PDB entry 7S0W | X-ray diffraction, 2.50 A resolution | chain A

# Chain A
Name: Phosphoglucomutase-1
From: Homo sapiens
Notes: EC 5.4.2.2
Reference sequence: P36871 (PGM1_HUMAN); numbering as in UniProt (aligned over 1-562)
Chain sequence (585 residues; numbered -22 to 562; the number before each row is that of its first residue; numbers below 1 keep their minus sign (Met-22 is residue -22)):
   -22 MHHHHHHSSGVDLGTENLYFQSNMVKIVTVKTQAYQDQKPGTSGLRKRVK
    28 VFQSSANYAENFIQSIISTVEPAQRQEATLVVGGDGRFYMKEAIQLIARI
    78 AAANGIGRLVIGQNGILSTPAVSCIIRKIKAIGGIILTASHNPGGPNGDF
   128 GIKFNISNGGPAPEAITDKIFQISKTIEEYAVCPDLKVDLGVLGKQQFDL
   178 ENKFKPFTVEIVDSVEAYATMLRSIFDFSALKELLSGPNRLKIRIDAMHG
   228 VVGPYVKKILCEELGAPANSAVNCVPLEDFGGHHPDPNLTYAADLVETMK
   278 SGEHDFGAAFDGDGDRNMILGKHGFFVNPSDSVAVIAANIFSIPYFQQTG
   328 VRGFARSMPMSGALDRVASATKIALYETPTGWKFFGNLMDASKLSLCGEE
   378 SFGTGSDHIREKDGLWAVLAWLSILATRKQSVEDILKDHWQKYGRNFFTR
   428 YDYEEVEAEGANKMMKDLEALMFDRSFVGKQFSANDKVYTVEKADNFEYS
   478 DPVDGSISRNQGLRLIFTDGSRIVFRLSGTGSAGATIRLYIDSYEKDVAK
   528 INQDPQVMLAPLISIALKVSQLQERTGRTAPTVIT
Disordered / not traced: -22 to 0, 506-510
Construct notes: initiating methionine (-22); expression tag (-21 to 0); engineered mutation Met337 (Thr in P36871)
Bound ions: Co2+: Ser117, Asp288, Asp290, Asp292
UniProt features mapped onto this chain:
  - active site: Ser117 (Phosphoserine intermediate)
  - binding site (alpha-D-glucose 1,6-bisphosphate): Arg23, Ser117, Asp292, Arg293, Thr357, Glu376, Ser378, Lys389
  - binding site (Mg(2+)): Ser117, Asp288, Asp290, Asp292
  - modified residue: Met1 (N-acetylmethionine), Lys16 (N6-acetyllysine), Thr115 (Phosphothreonine), Ser117 (Phosphoserine), Ser134 (Phosphoserine), Thr185 (Phosphothreonine), Ser201 (Phosphoserine), Ser206 (Phosphoserine), Ser213 (Phosphoserine), Lys349 (N6-acetyllysine), Tyr353 (Phosphotyrosine), Ser369 (Phosphoserine), Ser378 (Phosphoserine), Lys419 (N6-succinyllysine), Thr467 (Phosphothreonine), Ser477 (Phosphoserine), Ser485 (Phosphoserine), Ser505 (Phosphoserine), Thr507 (Phosphothreonine), Ser509 (Phosphoserine) and 1 more in UniProt
  - natural variant: Thr19 (T19A: In CDG1T), Asn38 (N38Y: In CDG1T), Gln41 (Q41R: In CDG1T), Asp62 (D62H: In CDG1T), Lys68 (K68M: In allele PGM1*7+, allele PGM1*7-, allele PGM1*3+ and allele PGM1*3-), Thr115 (T115A: In CDG1T), Gly121 (G121R: In CDG1T), Arg221 (R221C: In allele PGM1*2+, allele PGM1*2-, allele PGM1*3+ and allele PGM1*3-), Asp263 (D263G: In CDG1T; D263Y: In CDG1T), Gly291 (G291R: In CDG1T), Gly330 (G330R: In CDG1T), Glu377 (E377K: In CDG1T), 3 further natural variant entries in UniProt
What the authors report for this chain:
  - disease-associated variants - T337M: decreased catalytic activity (citing earlier work)
  - disease-associated variants - T337M: decreased stability
  - post-translational modification sites: Ser117 (citing earlier work)
  - catalytic residues: Ser117 (citing earlier work)
  - contacts within the chain: Met337-Arg499 (hydrogen bond)
  - conformationally variable residues (loop rearrangement): Gly375 to Thr381
  - binding site for sulfate ion: Ser378 (citing earlier work)
  - Co2+ coordination: Asp288 to Asp292 (citing earlier work)

# In short
Ser117, Asp288, Asp290 and Asp292 form the Co2+ site. Curated annotation (UniProt) lists active-site residue
Ser117, 8 alpha-D-glucose 1,6-bisphosphate-binding residues and 4 Mg2+-binding residues. The paper reports the
catalytic residue Ser117; T337M reduces catalytic activity.
Chain A is Phosphoglucomutase-1 (Homo sapiens); the structure, Crystal structure of the T337M variant of human
PGM-1, was determined by X-ray diffraction, deposited together with 7S77.
